Entry 5QZ5 (X-ray diffraction, 1.51 A resolution); this record covers chains A and B.

# Chain A
Name: Pre-mRNA-splicing factor 8
From: Saccharomyces cerevisiae (strain ATCC 204508 / S288c)
Notes: fragment: yPrp8 RNaseH
Reference sequence: P33334 (PRP8_YEAST); residues 1836-2090 here = UniProt positions 1836-2090
Chain sequence (258 residues; row label = number of the first residue in the row):
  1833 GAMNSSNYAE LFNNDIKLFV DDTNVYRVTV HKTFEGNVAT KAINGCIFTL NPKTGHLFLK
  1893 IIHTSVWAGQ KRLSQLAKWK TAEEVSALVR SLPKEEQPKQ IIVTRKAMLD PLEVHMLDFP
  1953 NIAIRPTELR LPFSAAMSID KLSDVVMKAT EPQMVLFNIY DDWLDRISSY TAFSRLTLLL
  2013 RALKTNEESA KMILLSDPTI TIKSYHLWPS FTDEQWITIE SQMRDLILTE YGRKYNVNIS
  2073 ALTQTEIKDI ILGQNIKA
Disordered / not traced: 2070-2090
Sequence notes: expression tag (1833-1835)
Swiss-Prot annotation at these positions:
  - mutagenesis: Asp1853 (D1853A: Alters protein folding. Severely impaired growth. Strongly reduced growth at 35 degrees Celsius; when associated with A-1854; D1853N: Reduced growth at 30 degrees Celsius ...), Asp1854 (D1854A: Reduced growth at 30 degrees Celsius. Strongly reduced growth at 16 degrees Celsius. Strongly reduced growth at 35 degrees Celsius; when associated with A-1853 ...), Thr1855 (T1855A: Reduced growth at 30 degrees Celsius. Strongly reduced growth at 16 degrees Celsius), Thr1936 (T1936A: Reduced growth at 30 degrees Celsius. Strongly reduced growth at 16 degrees Celsius), Arg1937 (R1937K: Severely impaired growth. Reduced growth at 30 degrees Celsius. Strongly reduced growth at 16 degrees Celsius)

# Chain B
Name: A1 cistron-splicing factor AAR2
From: Saccharomyces cerevisiae (strain ATCC 204508 / S288c)
Notes: fragment: GAMA - Aar2(1-152) - SSSSS - Aar2(171-317); engineered mutation(s): L153_D170delinsSSSSS
Reference sequence: P32357 (AAR2_YEAST); residue numbers follow UniProt; this construct covers 1-152, 171-317
Chain sequence (308 residues; row label = number of the first residue in the row; note: 13 numbers in that range are skipped by the numbering (no residue carries them; nothing is unmodelled there); numbers below 1 keep their minus sign (Gly-3 is residue -3)):
    -3 GAMAMNTVPF TSAPIEVTIG IDQYSFNVKE NQPFHGIKDI PIGHVHVIHF QHADNSSMRY
    57 GYWFDCRMGN FYIQYDPKDG LYKMMEERDG AKFENIVHNF KERQMMVSYP KIDEDDTWYN
   117 LTEFVQMDKI RKIVRKDENQ FSYVDSSMTT VQENEL
   166 SSSSSDPAHS LNYTVINFKS REAIRPGHEM EDFLDKSYYL NTVMLQGIFK NSSNYFGELQ
   226 FAFLNAMFFG NYGSSLQWHA MIELICSSAT VPKHMLDKLD EILYYQIKTL PEQYSDILLN
   286 ERVWNICLYS SFQKNSLHNT EKIMENKYPE LL
Disordered / not traced: -3 to 0, 166-169
Sequence notes: expression tag (-3 to 0); linker (166-170)
Swiss-Prot annotation at these positions:
  - region: Leu261 to Ile282 (Leucine-zipper)
  - modified residue: Ser253 (Phosphoserine), Thr274 (Phosphothreonine)
  - mutagenesis: Ser253 (S253A: No effect on interaction with PRP8; S253D/E: Disrupts interaction with PRP8)

# Chain A / chain B interface
Residue-residue contacts (17):
  Gln1907(A) - Met195(B)
  Gln1907(A) - Leu199(B)
  Leu1908(A) - Met195(B)  hydrophobic
  Trp1911(A) - Glu194(B)
  Trp1911(A) - Met195(B)
  Trp1911(A) - Phe198(B)  hydrophobic
  Asp1942(A) - Lys184(B)  salt bridge
  Asp1942(A) - Phe198(B)
  Glu1945(A) - Lys184(B)  salt bridge
  Val1946(A) - Ile189(B)  hydrophobic
  Val1946(A) - Glu194(B)
  Val1946(A) - Phe198(B)  hydrophobic
  His1947(A) - Glu194(B)  salt bridge
  Leu1949(A) - Lys184(B)
  Leu1949(A) - Ser185(B)
  Leu1949(A) - Arg186(B)
  Asp1950(A) - Arg186(B)  salt bridge

# Overview
9 residues of chain A and 8 residues of chain B are in contact; the contacts include 4 salt bridges. Polar
pairs include Asp1942(A)-Lys184(B), Glu1945(A)-Lys184(B) and His1947(A)-Glu194(B). Curated annotation
(UniProt) lists 5 mutagenesis sites on chain A; one mutagenesis site on chain B.
Here chain A is Pre-mRNA-splicing factor 8 and chain B is A1 cistron-splicing factor AAR2, both from
Saccharomyces cerevisiae (strain ATCC 204508 / S288c). Entry 5QZ5 (PanDDA analysis group deposition --
Auto-refined data of Aar2/RNaseH for ground state model 20) was determined by X-ray diffraction, deposited
together with 5QY1, 5QY2, 5QY3, 5QY4, 5QY5, 5QY6 and 128 further entries.
